PDB entry 9F60 | electron microscopy, 2.39 A resolution | chains 2A and 2B of the 12 polymer chains in the assembly

Chain 2A:
Molecule: Cytochrome c oxidase subunit 1
Organism: Chlamydomonas reinhardtii
Notes: EC 7.1.1.9
UniProtKB: P08681 (COX1_CHLRE); residue numbers follow UniProt; this construct covers 1-505
Chain sequence (505 residues; each row starts with the number of its first residue):
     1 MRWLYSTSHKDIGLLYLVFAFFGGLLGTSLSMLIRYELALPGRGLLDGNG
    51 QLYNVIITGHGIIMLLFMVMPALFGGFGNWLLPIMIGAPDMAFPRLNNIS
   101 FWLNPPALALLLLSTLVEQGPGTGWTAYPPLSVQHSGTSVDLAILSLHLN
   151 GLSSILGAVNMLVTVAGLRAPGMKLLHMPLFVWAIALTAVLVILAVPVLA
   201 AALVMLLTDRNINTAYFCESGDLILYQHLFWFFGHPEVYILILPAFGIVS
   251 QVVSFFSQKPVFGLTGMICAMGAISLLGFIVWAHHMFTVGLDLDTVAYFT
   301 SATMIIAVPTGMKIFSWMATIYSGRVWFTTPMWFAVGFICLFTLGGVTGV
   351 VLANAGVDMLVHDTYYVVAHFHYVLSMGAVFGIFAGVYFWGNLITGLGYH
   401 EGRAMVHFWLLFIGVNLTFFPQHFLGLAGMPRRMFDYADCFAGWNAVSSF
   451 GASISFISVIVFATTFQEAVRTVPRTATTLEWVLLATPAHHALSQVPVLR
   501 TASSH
Disordered / not traced: 505
Swiss-Prot annotation at these positions:
  - binding site (Ca(2+)): Glu37, Gly42
  - binding site (Fe(II)-heme a): His60, His372
  - binding site (Cu cation): His235, Tyr239, His284, His285
  - binding site (O2): Tyr239
  - binding site (Mg(2+)): His362, Asp363
  - binding site (heme a3): His370
  - cross-link: His235 to Tyr239 (1'-histidyl-3'-tyrosine (His-Tyr))

Chain 2B:
Molecule: Cytochrome c oxidase polypeptide II
Organism: Chlamydomonas reinhardtii
UniProtKB: Q9AU05 (Q9AU05_CHLRE); residues -126 to 157 here correspond to UniProt positions 1-284 (UniProt number = residue number + 127)
Chain sequence (284 residues; numbered -126 to 157; the number before each row is that of its first residue; numbers below 1 keep their minus sign (Met-126 is residue -126)):
  -126 MLRQSGLSANKLFCSNLLQSQQKEGNKLVWNAMLFSSKAEGSAVQQVVAS
   -76 EGVAQAVPQFSSEAAAALAAKRRGLIGSGMSLAPSKPFAARGLTSAAKPA
   -26 AAAAAGAAEAAQPADKYAGLKKVLKAAAALAAALGLTTTTAAADSPQPWQ
    24 LLFQDTATSTAQAMIDLHHDIFFFLITVVTLVFYMMFQIITKFHYSKVLK
    74 PEKLTHHTTMEVIWTIIPTLIVVMIAIPSLTLIYSLDQHTERPGLTVKII
   124 GRQWYWSYEMHDHLQHKLLDPDRLVGIAEKALVK
Disordered / not traced: -126 to 16

Interface between chain 2A and chain 2B:
Contacting residue pairs - 91 pairs, chain 2A then chain 2B:
  Gln134(2A) with Gln126(2B), hydrogen bond
  Gln258(2A) with Pro74(2B)
  Lys259(2A) with Glu75(2B); Leu77(2B)
  Val261(2A) with Thr78(2B)
  Phe262(2A) with Leu77(2B); Thr78(2B); His79(2B); His80(2B); Glu84(2B); Trp87(2B), hydrophobic
  Gly263(2A) with Thr78(2B), hydrogen bond (backbone-backbone)
  Leu293(2A) with Ile106(2B); Tyr107(2B); Asp110(2B)
  Asp294(2A) with Tyr107(2B), hydrogen bond
  Val296(2A) with Ile106(2B), hydrophobic
  Ala297(2A) with Leu103(2B), hydrophobic; Tyr107(2B)
  Thr300(2A) with Ser102(2B); Ile106(2B)
  Met304(2A) with Val95(2B); Ile98(2B), hydrophobic; Ala99(2B), hydrophobic
  Val308(2A) with Thr88(2B); Thr92(2B)
  Met312(2A) with Trp87(2B); Thr88(2B), hydrogen bond
  Phe315(2A) with Leu54(2B), hydrophobic; Trp87(2B), hydrophobic
  Met318(2A) with Val55(2B); Met58(2B), hydrophobic; Met59(2B); Ile62(2B)
  Ile321(2A) with Ile62(2B), hydrophobic
  Tyr322(2A) with Ile62(2B); Phe66(2B), hydrophobic; Leu77(2B), hydrophobic
  Ser323(2A) with Phe66(2B); Pro74(2B); Glu75(2B), hydrogen bond
  Gly324(2A) with Phe66(2B); Val71(2B); Pro74(2B)
  Arg325(2A) with Tyr68(2B); Val71(2B), hydrogen bond (side chain-backbone); Leu72(2B), hydrogen bond (side chain-backbone); Lys73(2B); Pro74(2B)
  Val326(2A) with Phe66(2B), hydrogen bond (backbone-backbone); His67(2B); Tyr68(2B), hydrogen bond (backbone-backbone)
  Trp327(2A) with Tyr68(2B)
  Phe328(2A) with Ile63(2B), hydrophobic; His67(2B)
  Val336(2A) with Ile63(2B), hydrophobic
  Ile339(2A) with Met59(2B), hydrophobic
  Cys340(2A) with Phe56(2B); Met59(2B), hydrophobic
  Val347(2A) with Leu48(2B)
  Val351(2A) with His41(2B); Ile44(2B), hydrophobic; Leu48(2B), hydrophobic
  Asn354(2A) with Ile44(2B); Ile98(2B); Ser102(2B), hydrogen bond
  Ala355(2A) with Ile106(2B), hydrophobic
  Gly356(2A) with Met37(2B); Leu105(2B)
  Val357(2A) with Met37(2B); His41(2B)
  Met359(2A) with Met37(2B), hydrophobic
  Leu360(2A) with Phe26(2B), hydrophobic; Met37(2B), hydrophobic; Ile38(2B), hydrophobic
  Phe424(2A) with Gln23(2B); Leu24(2B)
  Leu427(2A) with Leu24(2B); Leu25(2B); Phe26(2B)
  Ala428(2A) with Pro19(2B); Gln23(2B); Leu25(2B); Gln27(2B), hydrogen bond (backbone-side chain)
  Cys440(2A) with Pro19(2B), hydrogen bond (side chain-backbone); Gln20(2B); Pro21(2B)
  Phe441(2A) with Pro19(2B), hydrophobic
  Trp444(2A) with Trp22(2B); Gln23(2B), hydrogen bond (side chain-backbone); Leu24(2B), hydrophobic
Interface residues without a listed pair, chain 2A (51 interface residues in all): Pro260, Ser301, Ser316, Ala319, Thr343, Leu344, Val350, Val361, Tyr366, Gly443
Interface residues without a listed pair, chain 2B (51 interface residues in all): Leu40, Val52, Pro91, Leu109

In short:
The chain 2A/chain 2B interface involves 51 residues from each chain, with 13 hydrogen bonds. Polar contacts
include Gln134(2A)-Gln126(2B), Asp294(2A)-Tyr107(2B) and Met312(2A)-Thr88(2B).
Here chain 2A is Cytochrome c oxidase subunit 1 and chain 2B is Cytochrome c oxidase polypeptide II, both from
Chlamydomonas reinhardtii. Entry 9F60 (Structure of the Chlamydomonas reinhardtii respiratory complex IV from
respiratory supercomplex) was determined by electron microscopy together with 9F5X, 9F5Y, 9F5Z, 9F61 and 9F62
from the same study.
